1FIW - chains A and L; structure by X-ray diffraction, 2.10 A resolution.

== Chain A ==
Molecule: Beta-acrosin heavy chain
From: Ovis aries
UniProt: Q9GL10 (ACRO_SHEEP); the construct lacks a stretch of the UniProt sequence and is renumbered around it, so the offset changes along the chain: 16-34 = UniProt 40-58; 38-61 = UniProt 67-90; 62-65 = UniProt 96-99; 69-75 = UniProt 102-108; 9 more segments
Chain sequence (290 residues; numbered 16 to 284 plus 31 insertion-coded residues; 10 numbers in that range are skipped by the numbering (no residue carries them; nothing is unmodelled there); the number before each row is that of its first residue; a row labelled like 37A-37G holds insertion residues (37A, then the next letters in order)):
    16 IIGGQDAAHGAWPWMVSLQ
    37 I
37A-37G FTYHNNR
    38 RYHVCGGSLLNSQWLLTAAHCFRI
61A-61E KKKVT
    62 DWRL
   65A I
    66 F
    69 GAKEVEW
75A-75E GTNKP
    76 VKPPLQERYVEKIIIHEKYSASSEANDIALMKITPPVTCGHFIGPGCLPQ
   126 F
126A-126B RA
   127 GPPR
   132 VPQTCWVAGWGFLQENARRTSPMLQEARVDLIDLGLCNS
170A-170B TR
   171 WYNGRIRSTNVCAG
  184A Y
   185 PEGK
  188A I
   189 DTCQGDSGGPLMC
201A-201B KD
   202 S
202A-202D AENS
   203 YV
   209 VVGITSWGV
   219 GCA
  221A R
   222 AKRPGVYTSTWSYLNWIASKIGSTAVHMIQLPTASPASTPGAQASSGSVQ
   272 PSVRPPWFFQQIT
Disordered / not traced: 255-284
Cystine bridges: Cys42-Cys58, Cys136-Cys201, Cys168-Cys182, Cys191-Cys220
Glycans and other covalent adducts: glycan linked to Asn169
Ligand contacts:
  - P-amino benzamidine (PBZ), molecule 1: His57, Asp189, Thr190, Cys191, Gln192, Ser195, Thr213, Ser214, Trp215, Gly216, Val217, Gly219, Cys220, Ala221, Arg224, Gly226
  - P-amino benzamidine (PBZ), molecule 2: Val61D, Thr61E, Arg64, Tyr84, Val85, Glu86, Thr109
Swiss-Prot annotation at these positions:
  - active site (Charge relay system): His57, Asp102, Ser195
  - glycosylation: Asn169 (N-linked (GlcNAc...) asparagine)

== Chain L ==
Molecule: Beta-acrosin light chain
From: Ovis aries
Chain sequence (22 residues; row label = number of the first residue in the row):
     1 DNTTCDGPCGVRFRQNRQGGVR
Disordered / not traced: 1-2, 17-22

== Interface between chain A and chain L ==
Disulfides between the chains: Cys114(A)-Cys5(L), Cys122(A)-Cys9(L)
Residue-residue contacts - 39 pairs, chain A then chain L:
  Ala23(A) - Phe13(L)  hydrophobic
  His24(A) - Phe13(L)
  His24(A) - Gln15(L)  hydrogen bond (backbone-side chain)
  Gly25(A) - Phe13(L)  hydrogen bond (backbone-backbone)
  Gly25(A) - Gln15(L)
  Ala26(A) - Arg12(L)  hydrogen bond (backbone-side chain)
  Ala26(A) - Phe13(L)  hydrophobic
  Trp27(A) - Arg12(L)
  Pro28(A) - Val11(L)
  Pro28(A) - Arg14(L)
  Trp29(A) - Gly10(L)
  Trp29(A) - Val11(L)
  Trp29(A) - Arg12(L)
  Ser49(A) - Cys5(L)
  Val112(A) - Cys5(L)
  Thr113(A) - Thr4(L)
  Cys114(A) - Thr4(L)  hydrogen bond (backbone-side chain)
  Cys114(A) - Cys5(L)  disulfide
  Cys114(A) - Arg14(L)
  Gly115(A) - Arg14(L)  hydrogen bond (backbone-side chain)
  His116(A) - Arg14(L)  hydrogen bond (side chain-backbone)
  His116(A) - Gln15(L)
  Phe117(A) - Gln15(L)
  Ile118(A) - Arg14(L)  hydrogen bond (backbone-side chain)
  Gly119(A) - Arg14(L)
  Pro120(A) - Cys5(L)
  Pro120(A) - Cys9(L)
  Pro120(A) - Gly10(L)  hydrogen bond (backbone-backbone)
  Gly121(A) - Cys9(L)
  Gly121(A) - Gly10(L)
  Cys122(A) - Cys9(L)  disulfide
  Cys122(A) - Gly10(L)  hydrogen bond (side chain-backbone)
  Ser202D(A) - Cys9(L)
  Ser202D(A) - Gly10(L)
  Tyr203(A) - Gly10(L)  hydrogen bond (backbone-backbone)
  Tyr203(A) - Arg12(L)
  Met249(A) - Gly7(L)
  Ile250(A) - Cys9(L)  hydrogen bond (backbone-side chain)
  Leu252(A) - Cys9(L)  hydrophobic
Also at the interface, not in a pair above, chain A (28 interface residues in all): Asn48, Glu157, Asn202C, Gln251
Also at the interface, not in a pair above, chain L (11 interface residues in all): Asp6

== Summary ==
28 residues of chain A face 11 of chain L across their interface; the contacts include 2 disulfide bonds and
11 hydrogen bonds. Polar contacts include His24(A)-Gln15(L), Ala26(A)-Arg12(L) and Cys114(A)-Thr4(L). Bound to
chain A: P-amino benzamidine.
Chain A is Beta-acrosin heavy chain and chain L is Beta-acrosin light chain, both from Ovis aries; the
structure, Three-dimensional structure of beta-acrosin from ram spermatozoa, was determined by X-ray
diffraction together with 1FIZ from the same study.
